5TOT - chains A and B; structure by X-ray diffraction, 1.40 A resolution.

# Chain A (and B)
Protein: Aspartate aminotransferase, cytoplasmic
From: Sus scrofa
Notes: EC 2.6.1.1, 2.6.1.3; chain B of this document is another copy of the same molecule, construct and numbering; everything in this record applies to it too
UniProt: P00503 (AATC_PIG); residues 0-412 here correspond to UniProt positions 1-413 (UniProt number = residue number + 1)
Sequence (414 residues; row label = number of the first residue in the row; numbers below 1 keep their minus sign (Gly-1 is residue -1)):
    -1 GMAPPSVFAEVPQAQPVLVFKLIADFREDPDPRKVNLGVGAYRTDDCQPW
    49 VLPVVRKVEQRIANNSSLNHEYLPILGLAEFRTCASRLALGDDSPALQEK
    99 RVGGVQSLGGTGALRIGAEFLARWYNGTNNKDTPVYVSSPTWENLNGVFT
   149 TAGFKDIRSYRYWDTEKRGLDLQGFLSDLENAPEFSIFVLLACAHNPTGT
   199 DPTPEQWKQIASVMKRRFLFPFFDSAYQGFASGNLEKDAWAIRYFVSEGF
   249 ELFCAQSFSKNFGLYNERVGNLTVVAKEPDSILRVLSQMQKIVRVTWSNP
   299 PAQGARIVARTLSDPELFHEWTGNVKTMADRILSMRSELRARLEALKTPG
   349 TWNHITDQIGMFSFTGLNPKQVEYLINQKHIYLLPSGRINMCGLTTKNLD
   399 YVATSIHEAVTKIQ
Differences from the reference sequence: expression tag (-1); conflict Asn63 (Asp64 in P00503), Gln288 (Glu289 in P00503), Gln376 (Glu377 in P00503); engineered mutation Leu143 (His144 in P00503), Leu189 (His190 in P00503)
Modified positions: Lys258 ((2S)-2-amino-6-[[3-hydroxy-2-methyl-5-(phosphonooxymethyl)pyridin-4-yl]methylideneamino]hexanoic acid; LLP)
Swiss-Prot annotation at these positions:
  - binding site (L-aspartate): Gly38, Trp140, Asn194, Arg386
  - modified residue: Lys258 (N6-(pyridoxal phosphate)lysine)
Reported in the primary citation:
  - mutagenesis - H143L/H189L, H143L, D222T: decreased catalytic activity
  - catalytic residues: Asp222 (from molecular simulation)
  - mutagenesis - D222T (4-fold): increased binding to l-Asp

# Interface between chain A and chain B
Residue-residue contacts (148):
  Ala1(A) - Lys275(B)
  Pro2(A) - Lys275(B)  hydrogen bond (backbone-side chain)
  Ser4(A) - Glu249(B)  hydrogen bond
  Ser4(A) - Lys275(B)
  Ser4(A) - Glu276(B)
  Ser4(A) - Ser279(B)
  Val5(A) - Tyr123(B)  hydrophobic
  Val5(A) - Glu249(B)  hydrogen bond (backbone-side chain)
  Phe6(A) - Phe118(B)  hydrophobic
  Phe6(A) - Glu249(B)
  Phe6(A) - Phe251(B)  hydrophobic
  Phe6(A) - Val273(B)
  Phe6(A) - Ala274(B)  hydrophobic
  Phe6(A) - Ser279(B)
  Phe6(A) - Arg282(B)  hydrogen bond (backbone-side chain)
  Phe6(A) - Val283(B)  hydrophobic
  Ala7(A) - Arg282(B)
  Val9(A) - Phe118(B)  hydrophobic
  Val9(A) - Arg282(B)  hydrogen bond (backbone-side chain)
  Val9(A) - Gln286(B)
  Pro10(A) - Trp122(B)
  Pro10(A) - Arg282(B)
  Pro10(A) - Ser285(B)
  Pro10(A) - Gln286(B)  hydrogen bond (backbone-side chain)
  Gln11(A) - Leu281(B)
  Gln11(A) - Arg282(B)
  Gln11(A) - Ser285(B)
  Ala12(A) - Ser285(B)  hydrogen bond (backbone-side chain)
  Ala12(A) - Gln286(B)
  Ala12(A) - Lys289(B)
  Val15(A) - Arg292(B)
  Phe18(A) - Ile73(B)  hydrophobic
  Ala39(A) - Glu69(B)
  Arg41(A) - Glu69(B)  salt bridge
  Pro47(A) - Asn67(B)
  Pro47(A) - Glu69(B)
  Val49(A) - Asn67(B)
  Arg54(A) - Ser64(B)  hydrogen bond (side chain-backbone)
  Glu57(A) - His68(B)  salt bridge
  Gln58(A) - Ala61(B)
  Ala61(A) - Gln58(B)  hydrogen bond (backbone-side chain)
  Ala61(A) - Ala61(B)  hydrophobic
  Ser64(A) - Arg54(B)  hydrogen bond (backbone-side chain)
  Asn67(A) - Asn264(B)  hydrogen bond (backbone-side chain)
  His68(A) - Glu57(B)  salt bridge
  His68(A) - Gly261(B)
  His68(A) - Leu262(B)
  His68(A) - Tyr263(B)
  His68(A) - Asn264(B)  hydrogen bond
  His68(A) - Glu265(B)  salt bridge
  Glu69(A) - Ala39(B)
  Glu69(A) - Arg41(B)  salt bridge
  Glu69(A) - Pro47(B)
  Glu69(A) - Tyr263(B)
  Glu69(A) - Asn264(B)  hydrogen bond (backbone-side chain)
  Tyr70(A) - Ser257(B)
  Tyr70(A) - Lys258(B)
  Tyr70(A) - Tyr263(B)
  Tyr70(A) - Arg266(B)
  Leu106(A) - Leu106(B)  hydrophobic
  Leu106(A) - Trp295(B)  hydrophobic
  Thr109(A) - Arg292(B)
  Thr109(A) - Ser296(B)
  Gly110(A) - Thr294(B)
  Arg113(A) - Arg113(B)
  Arg113(A) - Val293(B)  hydrogen bond (side chain-backbone)
  Arg113(A) - Thr294(B)  hydrogen bond
  Phe118(A) - Phe6(B)  hydrophobic
  Phe118(A) - Val9(B)  hydrophobic
  Arg121(A) - Thr149(B)
  Trp122(A) - Pro10(B)
  Tyr123(A) - Val5(B)  hydrophobic
  Asn142(A) - Arg292(B)
  Gly145(A) - Val293(B)
  Val146(A) - Val293(B)
  Thr149(A) - Arg121(B)
  Thr149(A) - Val293(B)
  Glu249(A) - Ser4(B)  hydrogen bond
  Glu249(A) - Val5(B)  hydrogen bond (side chain-backbone)
  Glu249(A) - Phe6(B)
  Phe251(A) - Phe6(B)  hydrophobic
  Ser257(A) - Tyr70(B)
  Lys258(A) - Tyr70(B)
  Gly261(A) - His68(B)
  Leu262(A) - His68(B)
  Tyr263(A) - His68(B)
  Tyr263(A) - Glu69(B)
  Tyr263(A) - Tyr70(B)
  Asn264(A) - Asn67(B)  hydrogen bond (side chain-backbone)
  Asn264(A) - His68(B)  hydrogen bond
  Asn264(A) - Glu69(B)  hydrogen bond (side chain-backbone)
  Asn264(A) - Pro298(B)
  Asn264(A) - Pro299(B)
  Asn264(A) - Ala300(B)  hydrogen bond (backbone-backbone)
  Asn264(A) - Arg304(B)
  Glu265(A) - His68(B)
  Glu265(A) - Ala300(B)
  Glu265(A) - Gln301(B)  hydrogen bond (side chain-backbone)
  Arg266(A) - Tyr70(B)
  Arg266(A) - Trp295(B)  hydrogen bond (side chain-backbone)
  Arg266(A) - Ser296(B)
  Arg266(A) - Asn297(B)  hydrogen bond (side chain-backbone)
  Arg266(A) - Pro298(B)
  Arg266(A) - Pro299(B)
  Val273(A) - Phe6(B)
  Ala274(A) - Phe6(B)  hydrophobic
  Lys275(A) - Ala1(B)
  Lys275(A) - Pro2(B)  hydrogen bond (side chain-backbone)
  Ser279(A) - Phe6(B)
  Leu281(A) - Gln11(B)
  Arg282(A) - Phe6(B)  hydrogen bond (side chain-backbone)
  Arg282(A) - Ala7(B)
  Arg282(A) - Val9(B)  hydrogen bond (side chain-backbone)
  Arg282(A) - Pro10(B)
  Arg282(A) - Gln11(B)
  Val283(A) - Phe6(B)  hydrophobic
  Ser285(A) - Pro10(B)
  Ser285(A) - Gln11(B)
  Ser285(A) - Ala12(B)  hydrogen bond (side chain-backbone)
  Gln286(A) - Val9(B)
  Gln286(A) - Pro10(B)  hydrogen bond (side chain-backbone)
  Gln286(A) - Ala12(B)
  Lys289(A) - Ala12(B)
  Arg292(A) - Thr109(B)
  Arg292(A) - Trp140(B)
  Arg292(A) - Glu141(B)
  Arg292(A) - Asn142(B)  hydrogen bond (backbone-side chain)
  Val293(A) - Arg113(B)  hydrogen bond (backbone-side chain)
  Val293(A) - Asn142(B)
  Val293(A) - Gly145(B)
  Val293(A) - Val146(B)
  Val293(A) - Thr149(B)
  Thr294(A) - Gly110(B)
  Thr294(A) - Arg113(B)  hydrogen bond
  Thr294(A) - Thr294(B)
  Trp295(A) - Leu106(B)  hydrophobic
  Trp295(A) - Arg266(B)  hydrogen bond (backbone-side chain)
  Ser296(A) - Thr109(B)
  Ser296(A) - Arg266(B)
  Asn297(A) - Arg266(B)  hydrogen bond (backbone-side chain)
  Pro298(A) - Asn264(B)
  Pro298(A) - Arg266(B)
  Pro299(A) - Asn264(B)
  Pro299(A) - Arg266(B)
  Ala300(A) - Asn264(B)  hydrogen bond (backbone-backbone)
  Ala300(A) - Glu265(B)
  Gln301(A) - Glu265(B)  hydrogen bond (backbone-side chain)
  Arg304(A) - Asn264(B)
Other interface residues (no listed pair), chain A (75 interface residues in all): Pro3, Val53, Leu66, Leu71, Phe216, Phe218, Val272
Other interface residues (no listed pair), chain B (77 interface residues in all): Pro3, Glu8, Val49, Val53, Leu66, Leu71, Phe218, Val272

# Overview
75 residues of chain A face 77 of chain B across their interface; the contacts include 36 hydrogen bonds and 5
salt bridges. Polar contacts include Arg41(A)-Glu69(B), Glu57(A)-His68(B) and His68(A)-Glu265(B). From
UniProt: 4 L-aspartate-binding residues on chain A. The paper reports the catalytic residue Asp222(A);
H143L/H189L, H143L and D222T of chain A reduce catalytic activity.
Chain A and chain B are both Aspartate aminotransferase, cytoplasmic (Sus scrofa); the structure, Crystal
structure of AAT H143L:H189L double mutant, was determined by X-ray diffraction (same publication as 5TON,
5TOQ and 5TOR).
